6TMS - chains C and E of the 6 polymer chains in the assembly; structure by X-ray diffraction, 2.70 A resolution.

# Chain C (and E)
Name: a novel designed pore protein
Organism: synthetic construct
Notes: chain E of this document is another copy of the same molecule, construct and numbering; everything in this record applies to it too
Amino-acid sequence (69 residues; each row starts with the number of its first residue):
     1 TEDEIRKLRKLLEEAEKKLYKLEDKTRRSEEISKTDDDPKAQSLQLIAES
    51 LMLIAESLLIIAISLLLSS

# Interface between chain C and chain E
Contacting residue pairs (43; chain C residue first):
  Glu4(C) - Arg9(E)  salt bridge
  Glu4(C) - Ile63(E)
  Leu8(C) - Ile60(E)  hydrophobic
  Leu8(C) - Ile63(E)  hydrophobic
  Leu11(C) - Glu16(E)
  Leu12(C) - Ile60(E)  hydrophobic
  Lys18(C) - Glu49(E)  salt bridge
  Lys18(C) - Met52(E)
  Leu19(C) - Leu53(E)  hydrophobic
  Leu22(C) - Leu46(E)  hydrophobic
  Leu22(C) - Glu49(E)
  Leu22(C) - Ser50(E)
  Leu22(C) - Leu53(E)  hydrophobic
  Lys25(C) - Glu30(E)  salt bridge
  Lys25(C) - Gln45(E)
  Lys25(C) - Leu46(E)
  Ser29(C) - Leu46(E)
  Ile32(C) - Gln42(E)
  Asp38(C) - Lys40(E)
  Ala41(C) - Lys40(E)
  Leu44(C) - Ser43(E)
  Leu44(C) - Ile47(E)  hydrophobic
  Gln45(C) - Pro39(E)
  Gln45(C) - Ser43(E)
  Ile47(C) - Ile47(E)  hydrophobic
  Ala48(C) - Ser43(E)
  Leu51(C) - Ser50(E)  hydrogen bond (backbone-side chain)
  Leu51(C) - Leu51(E)  hydrophobic
  Leu51(C) - Ile54(E)  hydrophobic
  Met52(C) - Leu46(E)
  Met52(C) - Ser50(E)  hydrogen bond (backbone-side chain)
  Ile54(C) - Ile54(E)  hydrophobic
  Ala55(C) - Leu53(E)  hydrophobic
  Ala55(C) - Ile54(E)  hydrophobic
  Leu58(C) - Ile54(E)  hydrophobic
  Leu58(C) - Ser57(E)
  Leu58(C) - Ile61(E)
  Leu59(C) - Leu53(E)  hydrophobic
  Leu59(C) - Ser57(E)
  Ala62(C) - Ser57(E)
  Ala62(C) - Ile61(E)  hydrophobic
  Leu65(C) - Ile61(E)  hydrophobic
  Ser69(C) - Ser68(E)
Other interface residues (no listed pair), chain C (32 interface residues in all): Lys7, Glu14, Ala15, Lys21, Thr26, Asp37, Ile61
Other interface residues (no listed pair), chain E (26 interface residues in all): Tyr20, Leu44, Glu56, Leu58, Ser64

# Summary
The interface between chain C and chain E involves 32 residues on one side and 26 on the other; the contacts
include 2 hydrogen bonds and 3 salt bridges. Among the polar pairs are Glu4(C)-Arg9(E), Lys18(C)-Glu49(E) and
Lys25(C)-Glu30(E).
Both chains are a novel designed pore protein (synthetic construct). Entry 6TMS (Crystal structure of a de
novo designed hexameric helical-bundle protein) was determined by X-ray diffraction together with 6M6Z, 6TJ1
and 6O35 from the same study.
